Entry 7YI4 (electron microscopy, 3.96 A resolution); this record covers chains P and K of the 16 polymer chains in the assembly.

[Chain P]
Molecule: Wisdom 601 DNA
Source organism: synthetic construct
Sequence (167 nucleotides; each row starts with the number of its first residue; numbers below 1 keep their minus sign (DG-93 is residue -93)):
   -93 GGTCGCTGTTCAATACATGCACAGGATGTATATATCTGACACGTGCCTGG
   -43 AGACTAGGGAGTAATCCCCTTGGCGGTTAAAACGCGGGGGACAGCGCGTA
     7 CGTGCGTTTAAGCGGTGCTAGAGCTGTCTACGACCAATTGAGCGGCCTGC
    57 AGACCGGGATTCTCCAG
Not modelled in the structure: -93 to -78

[Chain K]
Molecule: Histone H3
Source organism: Xenopus laevis
Reference sequence: A0A310TTQ1 (A0A310TTQ1_XENLA); residues 1-135 here correspond to UniProt positions 2-136 (UniProt number = residue number + 1)
Sequence (135 residues; numbered 1 to 135; the number before each row is that of its first residue):
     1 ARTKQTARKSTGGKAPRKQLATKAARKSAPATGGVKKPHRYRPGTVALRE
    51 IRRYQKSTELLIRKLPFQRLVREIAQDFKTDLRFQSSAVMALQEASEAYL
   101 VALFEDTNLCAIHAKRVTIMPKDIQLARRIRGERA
Not modelled in the structure: 1-35, 135
Modified positions: Lys36 (N-trimethyllysine; M3L)

[Chain P / chain K interface]
Contacting residue pairs - 17 pairs, chain P then chain K:
  DT-24(P) - Arg83(K)  hydrogen bond to the base
  DT-24(P) - Phe84(K)  phosphate contact
  DT-24(P) - Gln85(K)  phosphate contact
  DT-23(P) - Arg72(K)  salt bridge to the phosphate
  DT-23(P) - Arg83(K)  hydrogen bond to the sugar
  DT-23(P) - Phe84(K)  hydrogen bond to the phosphate
  DA-14(P) - Arg63(K)  sugar contact
  DG-8(P) - Arg40(K)  base contact
  DG-5(P) - Arg42(K)  salt bridge to the phosphate
  DG-4(P) - Thr118(K)  phosphate contact
  DA-3(P) - Arg116(K)  phosphate contact
  DA-3(P) - Val117(K)  hydrogen bond to the phosphate
  DA-3(P) - Thr118(K)  hydrogen bond to the phosphate
  DC-2(P) - Arg116(K)  phosphate contact
  DC70(P) - Arg42(K)  phosphate contact
  DC70(P) - Thr45(K)  phosphate contact
  DA72(P) - Lys37(K)  salt bridge to the phosphate
Other interface residues (no listed pair), chain P (13 interface residues in all): DA-13, DT69, DC71
Other interface residues (no listed pair), chain K (15 interface residues in all): Tyr41, Pro43, Leu82

[In short]
13 residues of chain P and 15 residues of chain K are in contact, with 5 hydrogen bonds and 3 salt bridges.
Polar pairs include DT-24(P)-Arg83(K), DT-23(P)-Arg83(K) and DT-23(P)-Phe84(K).
Chain P is Wisdom 601 DNA (synthetic construct) and chain K is Histone H3 (Xenopus laevis); the structure,
Cryo-EM structure of Rpd3S complex bound to H3K36me3 nucleosome in close state, was determined by electron
microscopy together with 7YI0, 7YI1, 7YI2, 7YI3 and 7YI5 from the same study.
